Entry 3UG7 (X-ray diffraction, 2.90 A resolution); this record covers chains A and D.

== Chain A (and D) ==
Name: arsenical pump-driving ATPase
Source organism: Methanocaldococcus jannaschii
Notes: EC 3.6.3.16; chain D of this document is another copy of the same molecule, construct and numbering; everything in this record applies to it too
Reference sequence: Q58542 (ARSA_METJA); residue numbers follow UniProt; this construct covers 1-349
Sequence (349 residues; numbered 1 to 349; the number before each row is that of its first residue):
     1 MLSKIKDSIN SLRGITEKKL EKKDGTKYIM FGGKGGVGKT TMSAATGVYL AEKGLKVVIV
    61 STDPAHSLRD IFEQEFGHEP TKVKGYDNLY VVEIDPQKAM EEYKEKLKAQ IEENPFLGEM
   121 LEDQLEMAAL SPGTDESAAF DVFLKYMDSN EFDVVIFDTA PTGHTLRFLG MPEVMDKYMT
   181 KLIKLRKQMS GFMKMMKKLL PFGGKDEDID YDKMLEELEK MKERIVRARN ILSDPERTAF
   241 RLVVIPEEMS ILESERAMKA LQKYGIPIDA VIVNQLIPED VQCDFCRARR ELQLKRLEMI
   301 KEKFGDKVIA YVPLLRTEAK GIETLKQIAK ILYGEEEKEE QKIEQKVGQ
Unresolved in the structure: 1-9, 203-209, 334-349 (chain D: 1-25, 203-209, 334-349)
Ion coordination: Mg2+: Thr40 (together with ADP); Zn2+: Cys283, Cys286
Ligand contacts: ADP (adenosine-5'-diphosphate): Lys34, Gly35, Gly36, Val37, Gly38, Lys39, Thr40, Thr41, Met42, Glu247, Met249, Asn274, Gln275, Val312, Pro313, Leu314, Leu315, Thr317, Glu318, Ala319, Ile328
What the authors report for this chain:
  - mutagenesis - M193D: unchanged binding to tetramer

== How chain A and chain D interact ==
Pairs across the interface (54):
  Met100(A) - Leu199(D)  hydrophobic
  Tyr103(A) - Met195(D)
  Tyr103(A) - Lys198(D)  hydrogen bond
  Leu107(A) - Phe192(D)  hydrophobic
  Leu107(A) - Met195(D)  hydrophobic
  Gln110(A) - Gly191(D)
  Glu113(A) - Lys184(D)  salt bridge
  Glu113(A) - Gln188(D)  hydrogen bond
  Leu117(A) - Leu185(D)  hydrophobic
  Leu117(A) - Gln188(D)
  Leu121(A) - Met189(D)  hydrophobic
  Leu121(A) - Phe192(D)
  Leu125(A) - Phe192(D)  hydrophobic
  Leu125(A) - Met196(D)  hydrophobic
  Leu125(A) - Leu199(D)
  Ala128(A) - Met196(D)  hydrophobic
  Ala128(A) - Leu199(D)  hydrophobic
  Ala129(A) - Leu199(D)
  Thr134(A) - Leu199(D)
  Ser137(A) - Leu199(D)  hydrogen bond (side chain-backbone)
  Ser137(A) - Pro201(D)
  Met171(A) - Phe202(D)  hydrophobic
  Leu185(A) - Leu117(D)  hydrophobic
  Gln188(A) - Gln110(D)
  Gln188(A) - Ile111(D)
  Gln188(A) - Glu113(D)  hydrogen bond (side chain-backbone)
  Gln188(A) - Asn114(D)
  Gln188(A) - Leu117(D)
  Met189(A) - Leu121(D)  hydrophobic
  Gly191(A) - Tyr103(D)  hydrogen bond (backbone-side chain)
  Gly191(A) - Gln110(D)
  Phe192(A) - Tyr103(D)  hydrogen bond (backbone-side chain)
  Phe192(A) - Leu121(D)
  Phe192(A) - Gln124(D)
  Phe192(A) - Leu125(D)  hydrophobic
  Met195(A) - Ala99(D)
  Met195(A) - Met100(D)  hydrophobic
  Met195(A) - Tyr103(D)  hydrophobic
  Met196(A) - Leu125(D)  hydrophobic
  Met196(A) - Ala128(D)  hydrophobic
  Lys197(A) - Glu217(D)
  Leu199(A) - Met100(D)  hydrophobic
  Leu199(A) - Leu125(D)
  Leu199(A) - Ala128(D)  hydrophobic
  Leu199(A) - Ala129(D)
  Leu199(A) - Thr134(D)
  Leu199(A) - Ser137(D)  hydrogen bond (backbone-side chain)
  Pro201(A) - Ser137(D)
  Phe202(A) - Met171(D)  hydrophobic
  Asp210(A) - Asp210(D)
  Asp210(A) - Lys213(D)
  Asp212(A) - Lys213(D)  salt bridge
  Lys213(A) - Asp210(D)
  Lys213(A) - Asp212(D)  salt bridge
Other interface residues (no listed pair), chain A (37 interface residues in all): Lys106, Asn114, Gln124, Asp141, Met175, Lys187, Lys198, Leu200, Tyr211, Glu217
Other interface residues (no listed pair), chain D (37 interface residues in all): Leu107, Ser131, Asp141, Lys197, Leu200

== Overview ==
The chain A/chain D interface involves 37 residues from each chain, with 7 hydrogen bonds and 3 salt bridges.
Polar contacts include Glu113(A)-Lys184(D), Asp212(A)-Lys213(D) and Tyr103(A)-Lys198(D). Ligands of chain A:
ADP. Cys283(A) and Cys286(A) coordinate Zn2+. The paper reports that M193D of chain A leaves binding to
tetramer unchanged.
Chain A and chain D are both arsenical pump-driving ATPase (Methanocaldococcus jannaschii); the structure,
Crystal Structure of Get3 from Methanocaldococcus jannaschii, was determined by X-ray diffraction.
